6S5R - chains A and B of the 6 polymer chains in the assembly; structure by X-ray diffraction, 2.08 A resolution.

Chain A (and B):
Name: Fucose-binding lectin
Organism: Pseudomonas aeruginosa
Notes: chain B of this document is another copy of the same molecule, construct and numbering; everything in this record applies to it too
UniProtKB: A0A069Q9V4 (A0A069Q9V4_PSEAI); residues 0-114 here correspond to UniProt positions 1-115 (UniProt number = residue number + 1)
Amino-acid sequence (115 residues; each row starts with the number of its first residue; numbering starts at 0):
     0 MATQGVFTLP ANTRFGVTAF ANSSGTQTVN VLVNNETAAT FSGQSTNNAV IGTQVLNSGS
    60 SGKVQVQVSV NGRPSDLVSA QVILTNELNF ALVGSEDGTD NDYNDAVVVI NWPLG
Not modelled in the structure: 0
Metal / ion sites: Ca2+ site 1: Asn21, Asp101, Asn103, Asp104 (together with ZDC) (shared with Gly114(B) of chain B); Ca2+ site 2: Glu95, Asp99, Asp101, Asp104 (together with ZDC); Ca2+ site 3: Gly114 (together with ZDC) (shared with Asn21(B), Asp101(B), Asn103(B), Asp104(B) of chain B)
Small-molecule neighbours: ZDC (3,7-anhydro-2,8-dideoxy-L-glycero-D-gluco-octonic acid): Asn21, Ser22, Ser23, Thr45, Glu95, Asp96, Gly97, Asp99, Asp101, Asn103, Asp104

How chain A and chain B interact:
Pairs across the interface (52; chain A residue first):
  Arg13(A) with Thr45(B), hydrogen bond (side chain-backbone); Asn46(B), hydrogen bond
  Gly15(A) with Asn47(B)
  Thr17(A) with Phe19(B)
  Phe19(A) with Thr17(B)
  Asn21(A) with Leu113(B); Gly114(B), hydrogen bond (side chain-backbone)
  Thr45(A) with Gly114(B)
  Asn46(A) with Val54(B)
  Asn47(A) with Gly15(B); Asn110(B), hydrogen bond; Leu113(B)
  Val49(A) with Thr52(B)
  Val54(A) with Asn46(B)
  Val77(A) with Leu83(B), hydrophobic; Thr84(B)
  Ala79(A) with Leu83(B), hydrophobic
  Val81(A) with Leu91(B), hydrophobic
  Leu83(A) with Val77(B), hydrophobic; Ala79(B), hydrophobic
  Thr84(A) with Val77(B); Tyr102(B)
  Glu86(A) with Asn100(B); Asp101(B)
  Leu87(A) with Gly93(B); Tyr102(B); Val106(B), hydrophobic
  Phe89(A) with Leu91(B), hydrophobic; Val106(B), hydrophobic
  Leu91(A) with Val81(B), hydrophobic; Phe89(B), hydrophobic; Leu91(B), hydrophobic
  Gly93(A) with Leu87(B)
  Asn100(A) with Glu86(B)
  Asp101(A) with Glu86(B); Gly114(B)
  Tyr102(A) with Thr84(B); Leu87(B)
  Asn103(A) with Pro112(B), hydrogen bond (side chain-backbone); Leu113(B); Gly114(B), hydrogen bond (side chain-backbone)
  Val106(A) with Phe89(B), hydrophobic
  Val108(A) with Val108(B), hydrophobic
  Asn110(A) with Asn47(B), hydrogen bond
  Pro112(A) with Asn103(B), hydrogen bond (backbone-side chain)
  Leu113(A) with Asn21(B); Asn47(B); Asn103(B), hydrogen bond (backbone-side chain)
  Gly114(A) with Asn21(B), hydrogen bond (backbone-side chain); Thr45(B); Asp101(B); Asn103(B), hydrogen bond (backbone-side chain)
Interface residues without a listed pair, chain A (34 interface residues in all): Ser22, Thr52, Ser78, Val92
Interface residues without a listed pair, chain B (32 interface residues in all): Val49, Ser78, Val92

Summary:
The interface between chain A and chain B involves 34 residues on one side and 32 on the other; the contacts
include 11 hydrogen bonds. Among the polar pairs are Arg13(A)-Thr45(B), Arg13(A)-Asn46(B) and
Asn21(A)-Gly114(B). Chain A binds compound ZDC.
Both chains are Fucose-binding lectin (Pseudomonas aeruginosa). Entry 6S5R (Cfucosylated second generation
peptide dendrimer SBD6 bound to Fucose binding Lectin LecB (PA-IIL) from Pseudomonas aeruginosa ...) was
determined by X-ray diffraction, deposited together with 6S5S and 6S7G.
